PDB entry 3ZHQ | X-ray diffraction, 2.50 A resolution | chains A and B

== Chain A (and B) ==
Name: Multifunctional 2-oxoglutarate metabolism enzyme
Organism: Mycobacterium smegmatis
Notes: EC 2.2.1.5, 4.1.1.71, 1.2.4.2, 2.3.1.61; fragment: suca-like catalytic domain, residues 361-1227; chain B of this document is another copy of the same molecule, construct and numbering; everything in this record applies to it too
Reference sequence: A0R2B1 (KGD_MYCS2); residues 361-1227 here = UniProt positions 361-1227
Chain sequence (868 residues; numbered 360 to 1227; the number before each row is that of its first residue):
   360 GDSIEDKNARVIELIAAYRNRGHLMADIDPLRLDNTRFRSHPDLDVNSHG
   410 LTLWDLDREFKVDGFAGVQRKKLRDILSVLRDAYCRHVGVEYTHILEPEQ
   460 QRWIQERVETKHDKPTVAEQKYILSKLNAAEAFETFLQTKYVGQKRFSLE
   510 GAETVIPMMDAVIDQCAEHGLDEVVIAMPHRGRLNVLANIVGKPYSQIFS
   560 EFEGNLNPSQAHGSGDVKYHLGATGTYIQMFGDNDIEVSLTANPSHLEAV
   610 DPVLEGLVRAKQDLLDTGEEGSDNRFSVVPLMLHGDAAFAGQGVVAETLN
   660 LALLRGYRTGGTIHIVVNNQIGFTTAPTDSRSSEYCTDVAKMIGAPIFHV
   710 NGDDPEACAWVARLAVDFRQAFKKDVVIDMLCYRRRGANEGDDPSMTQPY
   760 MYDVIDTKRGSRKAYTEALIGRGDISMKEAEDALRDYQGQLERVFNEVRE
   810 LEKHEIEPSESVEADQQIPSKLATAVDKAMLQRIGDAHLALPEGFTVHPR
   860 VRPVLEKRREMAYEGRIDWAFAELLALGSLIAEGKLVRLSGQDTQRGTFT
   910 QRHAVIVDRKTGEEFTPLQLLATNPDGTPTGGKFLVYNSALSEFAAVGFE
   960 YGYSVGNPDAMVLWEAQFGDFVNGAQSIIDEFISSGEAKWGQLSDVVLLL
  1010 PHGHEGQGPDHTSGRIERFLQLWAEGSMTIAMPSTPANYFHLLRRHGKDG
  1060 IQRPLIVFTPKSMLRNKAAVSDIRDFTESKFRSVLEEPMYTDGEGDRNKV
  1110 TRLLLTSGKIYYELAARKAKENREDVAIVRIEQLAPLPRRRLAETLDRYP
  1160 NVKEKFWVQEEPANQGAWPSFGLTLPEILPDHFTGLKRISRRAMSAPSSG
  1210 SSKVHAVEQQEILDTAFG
Disordered / not traced: 360-365, 399-411, 421-427, 562-575, 814-830 (chain B: 360-364, 398-412, 420-428, 561-574, 814-830)
Construct notes: expression tag (360); engineered mutation Ala-747 (His in A0R2B1)
Bound ions: Mg2+: Asp-645, Asn-678, Ile-680 (together with thiamine diphosphate); Ca2+: Asp-1004, His-1055, Asp-1058, Ile-1060
Small-molecule neighbours:
  - thiamine diphosphate (TPP), molecule 1: Arg-540, Ser-604, His-605, Leu-606, Gly-644, Asp-645, Ala-646, Ala-647, Gln-651, Asn-678, Ile-680, Gly-681, Phe-682
  - thiamine diphosphate (TPP), molecule 2: Gln-901, Leu-950, Glu-952, Gln-976, Phe-980
Curated features (UniProtKB/Swiss-Prot):
  - binding site (thiamine diphosphate): Arg-540, Ser-604, Leu-606, Asp-645, Ala-646, Ala-647, Asn-678
  - binding site (2-oxoglutarate): His-579, Ser-604, His-1020
  - binding site (Mg(2+)): Asp-645, Asn-678, Ile-680
  - binding site (acetyl-CoA): Thr-1038, Arg-1054, Lys-1089, Ser-1092, Gln-1142, Arg-1149, Arg-1150
  - mutagenesis: His-539 (H539A: Loss of KG decarboxylase activity), His-579 (H579A: Loss of KG decarboxylase activity), Arg-781 (R781A: Increase in KG decarboxylase activity), His-1020 (H1020A: Loss of KG decarboxylase activity), Glu-1034 (E1034A: Loss of activation by acetyl-CoA), Arg-1062 (R1062A: Loss of activation by acetyl-CoA)

== Interface between chain A and chain B ==
Pairs across the interface (201):
  Arg-380(A) / Ile-454(B)  hydrogen bond (side chain-backbone)
  Arg-380(A) / Leu-455(B)  hydrogen bond (side chain-backbone)
  Arg-380(A) / Glu-456(B)
  Arg-380(A) / Pro-457(B)
  Arg-380(A) / Gln-460(B)  hydrogen bond
  Leu-455(A) / Arg-380(B)  hydrogen bond (backbone-side chain)
  Leu-455(A) / Leu-383(B)  hydrophobic
  Leu-455(A) / Glu-693(B)
  Pro-457(A) / Arg-380(B)
  Pro-603(A) / Asp-1019(B)
  Ser-604(A) / Phe-980(B)
  Ser-604(A) / Asp-1019(B)  hydrogen bond (backbone-side chain)
  Ser-604(A) / His-1020(B)
  His-605(A) / Asp-979(B)  hydrogen bond (side chain-backbone)
  His-605(A) / Phe-980(B)
  His-605(A) / Asn-982(B)  hydrogen bond
  His-605(A) / Asp-1019(B)  salt bridge
  Ala-646(A) / Leu-950(B)
  Ala-647(A) / Leu-950(B)  hydrophobic
  Ala-649(A) / Asn-659(B)  hydrogen bond (backbone-side chain)
  Ala-649(A) / Met-701(B)
  Gly-650(A) / Glu-656(B)
  Gly-650(A) / Asn-659(B)
  Gly-650(A) / Leu-950(B)
  Gly-650(A) / Ser-951(B)  hydrogen bond (backbone-side chain)
  Gln-651(A) / Glu-656(B)
  Gln-651(A) / Leu-950(B)  hydrogen bond (side chain-backbone)
  Gln-651(A) / Ser-951(B)
  Gln-651(A) / Glu-952(B)  hydrogen bond
  Gly-652(A) / Gly-652(B)
  Gly-652(A) / Glu-656(B)  hydrogen bond (backbone-side chain)
  Ala-655(A) / Ala-655(B)  hydrophobic
  Glu-656(A) / Gly-650(B)
  Glu-656(A) / Gln-651(B)
  Glu-656(A) / Gly-652(B)  hydrogen bond (side chain-backbone)
  Asn-659(A) / Ala-649(B)  hydrogen bond (side chain-backbone)
  Asn-659(A) / Gly-650(B)
  Asn-659(A) / Ser-689(B)  hydrogen bond (side chain-backbone)
  Asn-659(A) / Arg-690(B)
  Asn-659(A) / Ser-691(B)  hydrogen bond (backbone-side chain)
  Leu-660(A) / Ser-691(B)
  Ala-661(A) / Ser-691(B)
  Leu-662(A) / Ser-691(B)  hydrogen bond (backbone-side chain)
  Leu-663(A) / Thr-687(B)
  Leu-663(A) / Asp-688(B)
  Leu-663(A) / Arg-690(B)
  Leu-663(A) / Ser-691(B)  hydrogen bond (backbone-side chain)
  Arg-664(A) / Asp-688(B)  salt bridge
  Gly-681(A) / Asp-902(B)
  Phe-682(A) / Asp-902(B)
  Phe-682(A) / Arg-905(B)
  Phe-682(A) / Thr-907(B)
  Phe-682(A) / Gln-976(B)
  Thr-683(A) / Asp-902(B)  hydrogen bond
  Thr-683(A) / Arg-905(B)
  Thr-684(A) / Asp-902(B)  hydrogen bond
  Thr-684(A) / Asn-947(B)
  Thr-687(A) / Leu-663(B)
  Asp-688(A) / Leu-663(B)
  Asp-688(A) / Arg-664(B)  salt bridge
  Asp-688(A) / Ala-949(B)
  Ser-689(A) / Asn-659(B)  hydrogen bond (backbone-side chain)
  Ser-689(A) / Ala-949(B)
  Arg-690(A) / Asn-659(B)
  Arg-690(A) / Leu-663(B)
  Ser-691(A) / Asn-659(B)  hydrogen bond (side chain-backbone)
  Ser-691(A) / Leu-660(B)
  Ser-691(A) / Ala-661(B)
  Ser-691(A) / Leu-662(B)  hydrogen bond (side chain-backbone)
  Ser-691(A) / Leu-663(B)
  Ser-691(A) / Ile-702(B)
  Ser-692(A) / Met-701(B)  hydrogen bond (side chain-backbone)
  Glu-693(A) / Leu-455(B)
  Asp-697(A) / Met-701(B)
  Val-698(A) / Met-701(B)  hydrophobic
  Met-701(A) / Ala-649(B)
  Met-701(A) / Ser-692(B)  hydrogen bond (backbone-side chain)
  Met-701(A) / Asp-697(B)
  Met-701(A) / Val-698(B)  hydrophobic
  Ile-702(A) / Ser-691(B)
  Asn-748(A) / Arg-905(B)  hydrogen bond
  Asn-748(A) / Thr-909(B)
  Asp-751(A) / Arg-905(B)  salt bridge
  Asp-752(A) / His-857(B)  salt bridge
  Ser-754(A) / His-857(B)  hydrogen bond
  Ser-754(A) / Arg-918(B)
  Met-755(A) / His-857(B)
  Met-755(A) / Val-860(B)  hydrophobic
  Met-755(A) / Thr-909(B)
  Met-755(A) / Val-916(B)
  Thr-756(A) / Arg-905(B)
  Pro-758(A) / Val-916(B)
  Pro-758(A) / Asp-917(B)
  Pro-758(A) / Arg-918(B)
  Asp-762(A) / Arg-918(B)  salt bridge
  His-857(A) / Asp-752(B)  salt bridge
  His-857(A) / Ser-754(B)  hydrogen bond
  His-857(A) / Met-755(B)
  Arg-859(A) / Gly-750(B)  hydrogen bond (side chain-backbone)
  Arg-859(A) / Asp-752(B)  salt bridge
  Arg-859(A) / Met-755(B)
  Val-860(A) / Met-755(B)  hydrophobic
  Asp-902(A) / Gly-681(B)
  Asp-902(A) / Phe-682(B)
  Asp-902(A) / Thr-683(B)  hydrogen bond
  Asp-902(A) / Thr-684(B)  hydrogen bond
  Arg-905(A) / Phe-682(B)
  Arg-905(A) / Thr-683(B)
  Arg-905(A) / Asn-748(B)  hydrogen bond
  Arg-905(A) / Asp-751(B)  salt bridge
  Arg-905(A) / Thr-756(B)
  Thr-907(A) / Phe-682(B)
  Thr-909(A) / Asn-748(B)
  Thr-909(A) / Met-755(B)
  Val-916(A) / Met-755(B)
  Val-916(A) / Thr-756(B)
  Val-916(A) / Pro-758(B)
  Asp-917(A) / Pro-758(B)
  Arg-918(A) / Ser-754(B)
  Arg-918(A) / Pro-758(B)
  Arg-918(A) / Asp-762(B)  salt bridge
  Asn-947(A) / Thr-684(B)
  Ser-948(A) / Asp-688(B)
  Ala-949(A) / Asp-688(B)
  Ala-949(A) / Ser-689(B)
  Leu-950(A) / Ala-646(B)
  Leu-950(A) / Ala-647(B)  hydrophobic
  Leu-950(A) / Gly-650(B)
  Leu-950(A) / Gln-651(B)  hydrogen bond (backbone-side chain)
  Ser-951(A) / Gly-650(B)  hydrogen bond (side chain-backbone)
  Ser-951(A) / Gln-651(B)
  Glu-952(A) / Gln-651(B)  hydrogen bond
  Gln-976(A) / Phe-682(B)
  Asp-979(A) / His-605(B)  hydrogen bond (backbone-side chain)
  Phe-980(A) / Ser-604(B)
  Phe-980(A) / His-605(B)
  Asn-982(A) / His-605(B)  hydrogen bond
  Asn-982(A) / Gln-985(B)
  Asn-982(A) / Ser-986(B)
  Asn-982(A) / Asp-989(B)  hydrogen bond
  Asn-982(A) / Glu-990(B)
  Gly-983(A) / Ser-986(B)
  Gln-985(A) / Asn-982(B)
  Gln-985(A) / Gln-985(B)
  Gln-985(A) / Arg-1027(B)
  Ser-986(A) / Asn-982(B)
  Ser-986(A) / Gly-983(B)
  Asp-989(A) / Asn-982(B)  hydrogen bond
  Asp-989(A) / Arg-1024(B)  salt bridge
  Asp-989(A) / Arg-1027(B)  salt bridge
  Glu-990(A) / Asn-982(B)  hydrogen bond
  Glu-990(A) / Asp-1019(B)
  Glu-990(A) / Arg-1024(B)  salt bridge
  Ser-993(A) / Ser-1204(B)
  Ser-994(A) / Ser-1204(B)
  Ala-997(A) / Ser-1204(B)
  Lys-998(A) / Pro-1018(B)
  Lys-998(A) / Ala-1205(B)
  Pro-1018(A) / Lys-998(B)
  Asp-1019(A) / Pro-603(B)
  Asp-1019(A) / Ser-604(B)  hydrogen bond (side chain-backbone)
  Asp-1019(A) / His-605(B)  salt bridge
  Asp-1019(A) / Glu-990(B)
  His-1020(A) / Ser-604(B)
  Arg-1024(A) / Asp-989(B)  salt bridge
  Arg-1024(A) / Glu-990(B)  salt bridge
  Arg-1024(A) / Leu-1031(B)
  Glu-1026(A) / Gln-1030(B)  hydrogen bond (backbone-side chain)
  Arg-1027(A) / Gln-985(B)
  Arg-1027(A) / Asp-989(B)  salt bridge
  Arg-1027(A) / Arg-1027(B)
  Arg-1027(A) / Gln-1030(B)
  Arg-1027(A) / Leu-1031(B)
  Gln-1030(A) / Glu-1026(B)  hydrogen bond (side chain-backbone)
  Gln-1030(A) / Arg-1027(B)  hydrogen bond (side chain-backbone)
  Gln-1030(A) / Gln-1030(B)  hydrogen bond
  Gln-1030(A) / Asn-1173(B)  hydrogen bond (backbone-side chain)
  Leu-1031(A) / Arg-1024(B)
  Leu-1031(A) / Arg-1027(B)
  Leu-1031(A) / Ser-1204(B)
  Trp-1032(A) / Asn-1173(B)  hydrogen bond (backbone-side chain)
  Ala-1033(A) / Met-1203(B)
  Ala-1033(A) / Ser-1204(B)
  Ser-1036(A) / Ser-1204(B)
  Asn-1173(A) / Gln-1030(B)  hydrogen bond (side chain-backbone)
  Asn-1173(A) / Trp-1032(B)  hydrogen bond (side chain-backbone)
  Trp-1177(A) / Leu-1182(B)
  Pro-1178(A) / Leu-1182(B)
  Gly-1181(A) / Leu-1182(B)
  Leu-1182(A) / Trp-1177(B)
  Leu-1182(A) / Pro-1178(B)
  Leu-1182(A) / Gly-1181(B)
  Leu-1182(A) / Leu-1182(B)
  Met-1203(A) / Ala-1033(B)
  Ser-1204(A) / Ser-993(B)
  Ser-1204(A) / Ser-994(B)
  Ser-1204(A) / Ala-997(B)
  Ser-1204(A) / Leu-1031(B)
  Ser-1204(A) / Ala-1033(B)
  Ser-1204(A) / Ser-1036(B)
  Ala-1205(A) / Lys-998(B)
Also at the interface, not in a pair above, chain A (101 interface residues in all): His-382, Leu-383, Ile-454, Gln-460, Leu-606, Leu-658, His-912, Gly-921, Ala-1202, Gly-1209
Also at the interface, not in a pair above, chain B (102 interface residues in all): His-382, Asp-575, Leu-606, Leu-658, Arg-859, His-912, Gly-921, Ser-948

== Summary ==
101 residues of chain A and 102 residues of chain B are in contact, with 49 hydrogen bonds and 17 salt
bridges. Among the polar pairs are His-605(A)/Asp-1019(B), Arg-664(A)/Asp-688(B) and Asp-751(A)/Arg-905(B).
Ligands of chain A: thiamine diphosphate.
Both chains are Multifunctional 2-oxoglutarate metabolism enzyme (Mycobacterium smegmatis). Entry 3ZHQ
(Crystal structure of the H747A mutant of the SucA domain of Mycobacterium smegmatis KGD) was determined by
X-ray diffraction, deposited together with 3ZHR, 3ZHS, 3ZHT, 3ZHU and 3ZHV.
